Entry 8THB (electron microscopy, 3.20 A resolution); this record covers chains B and C of the 5 polymer chains in the assembly.

# Chain B
Molecule: Replication factor C subunit 4
From: Saccharomyces cerevisiae
UniProtKB: P40339 (RFC4_YEAST); residue numbers follow UniProt; this construct covers 1-323
Sequence (323 residues; numbered 1 to 323; the number before each row is that of its first residue):
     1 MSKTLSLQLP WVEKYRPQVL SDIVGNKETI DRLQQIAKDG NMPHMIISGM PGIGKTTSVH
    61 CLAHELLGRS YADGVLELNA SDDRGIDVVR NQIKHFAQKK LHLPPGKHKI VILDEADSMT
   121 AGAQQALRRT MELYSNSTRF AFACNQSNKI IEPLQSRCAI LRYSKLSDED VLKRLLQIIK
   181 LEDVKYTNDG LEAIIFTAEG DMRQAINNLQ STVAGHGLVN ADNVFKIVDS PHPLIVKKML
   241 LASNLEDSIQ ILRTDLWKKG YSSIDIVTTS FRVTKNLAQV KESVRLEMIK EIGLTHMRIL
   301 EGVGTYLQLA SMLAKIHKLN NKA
Unresolved in the structure: 1-5
Metal / ion sites: Mg2+ near T56 (its only coordinating residue here)
Small-molecule neighbours:
  - ATP-gamma-S (AGS; phosphothiophosphoric acid-adenylate ester), molecule 1: V12, E13, Y15, R16, P17, D22, I23, V24, M50, P51, G52, I53, G54, K55, T56, T57, N145, L166, R174, M202, R203, I206
  - ATP-gamma-S (AGS), molecule 2: R128, R129, E132, R157
Curated features (UniProtKB/Swiss-Prot):
  - binding site (ATP): V12, V24, G49 to T57, N145, R203

# Chain C
Molecule: Replication factor C subunit 3
From: Saccharomyces cerevisiae
UniProtKB: P38629 (RFC3_YEAST); numbering as in UniProt (aligned over 1-336)
Sequence (336 residues; numbered 1 to 336; the number before each row is that of its first residue):
     1 MSTSTEKRSK ENLPWVEKYR PETLDEVYGQ NEVITTVRKF VDEGKLPHLL FYGPPGTGKT
    61 STIVALAREI YGKNYSNMVL ELNASDDRGI DVVRNQIKDF ASTRQIFSKG FKLIILDEAD
   121 AMTNAAQNAL RRVIERYTKN TRFCVLANYA HKLTPALLSR CTRFRFQPLP QEAIERRIAN
   181 VLVHEKLKLS PNAEKALIEL SNGDMRRVLN VLQSCKATLD NPDEDEISDD VIYECCGAPR
   241 PSDLKAVLKS ILEDDWGTAH YTLNKVRSAK GLALIDLIEG IVKILEDYEL QNEETRVHLL
   301 TKLADIEYSI SKGGNDQIQG SAVIGAIKAS FENETV
Unresolved in the structure: 1-10, 336
Metal / ion sites: Mg2+: T60, D117
Small-molecule neighbours: ATP-gamma-S (AGS; phosphothiophosphoric acid-adenylate ester): V16, Y19, R20, P21, E26, V27, Y28, Q30, P55, G56, T57, G58, K59, T60, S61, D117, N148, L169, M205, R206, L209
Curated features (UniProtKB/Swiss-Prot):
  - binding site (ATP): V16 to Y19, R20, Y28, G53 to S61, N148, R206
  - modified residue: S2 (N-acetylserine)

# How chain B and chain C interact
Residue-residue contacts (61):
  S6(B) with G44(C); F111(C)
  L7(B) with R142(C)
  Q8(B) with K45(C), hydrogen bond (backbone-side chain)
  A80(B) with R94(C), hydrogen bond (backbone-side chain)
  S81(B) with R94(C), hydrogen bond (backbone-side chain); R132(C); R136(C), hydrogen bond
  D114(B) with R132(C), salt bridge
  E115(B) with N128(C); R131(C), salt bridge; R132(C), salt bridge
  S118(B) with A125(C)
  R203(B) with R131(C); S159(C)
  Q204(B) with S159(C), hydrogen bond; R163(C), hydrogen bond
  N207(B) with S159(C), hydrogen bond (side chain-backbone)
  D229(B) with Y52(C), hydrogen bond; R163(C); R165(C)
  N244(B) with E293(C)
  L245(B) with R296(C); V297(C), hydrophobic
  E246(B) with L290(C)
  I249(B) with E286(C)
  R253(B) with K283(C); E286(C), salt bridge
  K258(B) with P168(C)
  K259(B) with R165(C), hydrogen bond (backbone-side chain); Q167(C); P168(C)
  G260(B) with R165(C); P168(C)
  Y261(B) with R165(C)
  S262(B) with Y149(C)
  I264(B) with H151(C)
  R298(B) with D305(C), salt bridge; Y308(C)
  E301(B) with Y308(C)
  V303(B) with E307(C); Y308(C), hydrophobic; S311(C)
  T305(B) with E279(C), hydrogen bond; E307(C), hydrogen bond
  Y306(B) with E286(C), hydrogen bond
  L307(B) with I278(C), hydrophobic; E279(C); V282(C), hydrophobic; L300(C), hydrophobic; L303(C); A304(C); E307(C)
  Q308(B) with A304(C), hydrogen bond (side chain-backbone); E307(C), hydrogen bond
  A310(B) with L300(C), hydrophobic
  S311(B) with L300(C); T301(C); A304(C)
  K315(B) with T301(C)
  N321(B) with E293(C), hydrogen bond
Interface residues without a listed pair, chain B (42 interface residues in all): P51, T56, N79, D82, S243, D265, A314, K318
Interface residues without a listed pair, chain C (45 interface residues in all): P54, A129, V133, P155, A156, L158, R160, F164, E289, K312

# In short
The interface between chain B and chain C involves 42 residues on one side and 45 on the other; the contacts
include 15 hydrogen bonds and 5 salt bridges. Polar pairs include D114(B)-R132(C), E115(B)-R131(C) and
E115(B)-R132(C). Ligands of chain B: ATP-gamma-S.
Here chain B is Replication factor C subunit 4 and chain C is Replication factor C subunit 3, both from
Saccharomyces cerevisiae. Entry 8THB (Structure of the Saccharomyces cerevisiae PCNA clamp unloader Elg1-RFC
complex) was determined by electron microscopy, deposited together with 8THC and 8THD.
